5MZ5 - chains A and B of the 4 polymer chains in the assembly; structure by X-ray diffraction, 2.15 A resolution.

== Chain A (and B) ==
Protein: ALDH21)
Organism: Physcomitrella patens subsp. patens
Notes: chain B of this document is another copy of the same molecule, construct and numbering; everything in this record applies to it too
UniProt: A9SS48 (A9SS48_PHYPA); residue numbers follow UniProt; this construct covers 1-497
Amino-acid sequence (515 residues; numbered -17 to 497; the number before each row is that of its first residue; numbers below 1 keep their minus sign (Met-17 is residue -17)):
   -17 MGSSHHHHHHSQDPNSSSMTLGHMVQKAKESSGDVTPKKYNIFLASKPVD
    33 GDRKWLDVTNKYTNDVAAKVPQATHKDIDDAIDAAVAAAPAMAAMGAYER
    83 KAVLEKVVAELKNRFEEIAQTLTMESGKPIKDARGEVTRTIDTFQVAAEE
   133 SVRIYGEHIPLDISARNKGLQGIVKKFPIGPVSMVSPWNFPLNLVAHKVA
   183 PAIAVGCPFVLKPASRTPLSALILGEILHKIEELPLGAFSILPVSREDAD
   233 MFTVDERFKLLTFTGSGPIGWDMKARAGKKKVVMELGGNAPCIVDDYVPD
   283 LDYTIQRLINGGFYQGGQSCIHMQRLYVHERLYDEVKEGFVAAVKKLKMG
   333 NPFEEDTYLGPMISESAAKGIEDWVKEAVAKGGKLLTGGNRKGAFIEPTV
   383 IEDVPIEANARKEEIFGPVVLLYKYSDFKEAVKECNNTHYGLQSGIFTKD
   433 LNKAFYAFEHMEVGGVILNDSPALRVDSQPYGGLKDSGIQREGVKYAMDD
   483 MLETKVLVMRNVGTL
Disordered / not traced: -17 to 16 (chain B: -17 to 17)
Sequence notes: initiating methionine (-17); expression tag (-16 to 0)

== How chain A and chain B interact ==
Pairs across the interface - 114 pairs, chain A then chain B:
  Arg121(A) with Arg148(B)
  Asp124(A) with Ser146(B), hydrogen bond
  Val128(A) with Ile145(B), hydrophobic
  Glu139(A) with Lys477(B), salt bridge; Tyr478(B), hydrogen bond
  Leu143(A) with Val458(B); Ser460(B); Gln461(B)
  Ile145(A) with Val128(B), hydrophobic; Ser460(B)
  Ser146(A) with Asp124(B), hydrogen bond
  Arg148(A) with Arg121(B); Asp124(B); Asp459(B), salt bridge
  Asn149(A) with Val458(B)
  Leu152(A) with Leu456(B), hydrophobic; Val458(B), hydrophobic
  Ile155(A) with Phe440(B)
  Lys157(A) with Phe440(B); Glu441(B), salt bridge
  Phe159(A) with Phe440(B); Glu441(B)
  Trp253(A) with Lys261(B)
  Lys256(A) with Gly260(B), hydrogen bond (side chain-backbone); Lys261(B); Lys262(B), hydrogen bond (side chain-backbone)
  Ala257(A) with Ala257(B)
  Gly260(A) with Lys256(B), hydrogen bond (backbone-side chain)
  Lys261(A) with Trp253(B); Lys256(B); Asp468(B), salt bridge
  Lys262(A) with Lys256(B), hydrogen bond (backbone-side chain)
  Lys263(A) with Gln472(B)
  Tyr285(A) with Arg492(B), hydrogen bond
  Arg289(A) with Arg492(B)
  Phe437(A) with Leu489(B), hydrophobic
  Phe440(A) with Ile155(B); Lys157(B); Phe159(B); Lys487(B), hydrogen bond (backbone-side chain); Val488(B); Leu489(B)
  Glu441(A) with Lys157(B), salt bridge; Phe159(B); Lys487(B), hydrogen bond (backbone-side chain)
  Met443(A) with Lys487(B), hydrogen bond (backbone-side chain)
  Val445(A) with Lys487(B)
  Gly446(A) with Thr486(B); Lys487(B); Val488(B), hydrogen bond (backbone-backbone)
  Gly447(A) with Val488(B)
  Val448(A) with Val488(B), hydrogen bond (backbone-backbone); Leu489(B); Val490(B), hydrogen bond (backbone-backbone)
  Ile449(A) with Val490(B)
  Leu450(A) with Val490(B), hydrogen bond (backbone-backbone); Met491(B); Arg492(B), hydrogen bond (backbone-backbone); Val494(B), hydrophobic
  Asn451(A) with Arg492(B)
  Asp452(A) with Arg492(B), salt bridge
  Leu456(A) with Leu152(B), hydrophobic; Val490(B), hydrophobic; Arg492(B)
  Arg457(A) with Arg148(B), hydrogen bond (backbone-side chain)
  Val458(A) with Leu143(B); Ile145(B), hydrophobic; Asn149(B); Leu152(B), hydrophobic
  Ser460(A) with Leu143(B); Ile145(B)
  Gln461(A) with Val490(B)
  Pro462(A) with Thr486(B); Val488(B)
  Leu466(A) with Glu485(B)
  Asp468(A) with Lys261(B), salt bridge
  Ile471(A) with Lys261(B)
  Gln472(A) with Lys263(B), hydrogen bond
  Arg473(A) with Glu485(B), salt bridge; Thr486(B), hydrogen bond (side chain-backbone)
  Lys477(A) with Glu139(B), salt bridge
  Tyr478(A) with Glu139(B), hydrogen bond
  Glu485(A) with Leu466(B); Arg473(B), salt bridge
  Thr486(A) with Gly446(B); Pro462(B); Arg473(B), hydrogen bond (backbone-side chain)
  Lys487(A) with Phe440(B), hydrogen bond (side chain-backbone); Glu441(B), hydrogen bond (side chain-backbone); Met443(B), hydrogen bond (side chain-backbone); Val445(B); Gly446(B)
  Val488(A) with Phe440(B); Gly446(B), hydrogen bond (backbone-backbone); Gly447(B); Val448(B), hydrogen bond (backbone-backbone); Pro462(B)
  Leu489(A) with Phe437(B), hydrophobic; Phe440(B); Val448(B); Leu450(B), hydrophobic
  Val490(A) with Val448(B), hydrogen bond (backbone-backbone); Ile449(B); Leu450(B), hydrogen bond (backbone-backbone); Leu456(B), hydrophobic; Gln461(B)
  Met491(A) with Leu450(B)
  Arg492(A) with Tyr285(B), hydrogen bond; Arg289(B); Leu450(B), hydrogen bond (backbone-backbone); Asn451(B); Asp452(B), salt bridge; Leu456(B)
  Val494(A) with Leu450(B), hydrophobic
Also at the interface, not in a pair above, chain A (63 interface residues in all): Thr120, Ile141, Val156, Lys241, His442, Asp459, Lys467
Also at the interface, not in a pair above, chain B (63 interface residues in all): Thr120, Ile141, Val156, Lys241, His442, Arg457, Lys467, Ile471

== In short ==
The chain A/chain B interface involves 63 residues from each chain, with 30 hydrogen bonds and 11 salt
bridges. Polar pairs include Glu139(A)-Lys477(B), Arg148(A)-Asp459(B) and Lys157(A)-Glu441(B).
Chain A and chain B are both ALDH21) (Physcomitrella patens subsp. patens); the structure, Crystal structure
of aldehyde dehydrogenase 21 (ALDH21) from Physcomitrella patens in its apoform, was determined by X-ray
diffraction, deposited together with 5MZ8 and 5N5S.
